PDB entry 3D8D | X-ray diffraction, 2.20 A resolution | chain A

== Chain A ==
Molecule: Amyloid beta A4 precursor protein-binding family B member 1
Source organism: Homo sapiens
Notes: fragment: Fe65-PTB1 domain
Reference sequence: O00213 (APBB1_HUMAN); residues 366-505 here = UniProt positions 366-505
Sequence (148 residues; numbered 366 to 513; the number before each row is that of its first residue):
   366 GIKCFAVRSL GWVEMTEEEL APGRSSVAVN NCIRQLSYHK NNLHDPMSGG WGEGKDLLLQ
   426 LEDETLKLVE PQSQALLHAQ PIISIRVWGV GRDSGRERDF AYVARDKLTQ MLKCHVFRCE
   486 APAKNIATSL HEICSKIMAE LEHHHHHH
Unresolved in the structure: 460-461, 507-513
Construct notes: expression tag (506-513)
Curated features (UniProtKB/Swiss-Prot):
  - modified residue: Ser-459 (Phosphoserine)
  - mutagenesis: Tyr-403 (Y403F: No effect on phosphorylation by ABL1), Ser-459 (S459A: Loss of PKC-mediated phosphorylation; S459E: Increased activation of the RAC1-ARF6 axis), Tyr-467 (Y467F: No effect on phosphorylation by ABL1)
Small-molecule neighbours:
  - Hg2+ (HG), molecule 1: Cys-369, Phe-370, Ala-371, Leu-423
  - Hg2+ (HG), molecule 2: Met-380, Ala-393, Val-394, Cys-397, Cys-479
Reported in the primary citation:
  - contacts within the chain: Glu-382/Arg-451 (salt bridge)

== Summary ==
Chain A binds Hg2+. UniProt lists 3 mutagenesis sites. The paper reports contacts within the chain involving
Arg-451 and Glu-382.
Chain A is Amyloid beta A4 precursor protein-binding family B member 1 (Homo sapiens); the structure, Crystal
structure of the human Fe65-PTB1 domain, was determined by X-ray diffraction together with 3D8E and 3D8F from
the same study.
